Entry 6ESV (X-ray diffraction, 1.78 A resolution); this record covers chain A.

== Chain A ==
Molecule: Putative periplasmic phosphite-binding-like protein (Pbl) PtxB-like protein designated AioX
Source organism: Rhizobium sp. NT-26
UniProtKB: L0NML6 (L0NML6_9RHIZ); residue numbers follow UniProt; this construct covers 27-304
Chain sequence (283 residues; row label = number of the first residue in the row):
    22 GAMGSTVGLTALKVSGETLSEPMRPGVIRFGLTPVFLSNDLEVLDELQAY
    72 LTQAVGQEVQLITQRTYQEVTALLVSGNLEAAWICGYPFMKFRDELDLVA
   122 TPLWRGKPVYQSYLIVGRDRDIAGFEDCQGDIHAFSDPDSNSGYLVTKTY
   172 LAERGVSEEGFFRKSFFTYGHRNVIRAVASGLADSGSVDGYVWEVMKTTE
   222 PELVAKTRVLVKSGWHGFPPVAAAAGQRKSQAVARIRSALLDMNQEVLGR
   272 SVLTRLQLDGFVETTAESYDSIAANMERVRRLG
Not modelled in the structure: 22-41, 57-58
Sequence notes: expression tag (22-26)
Modified positions: Mse24 (selenomethionine); Mse44, Mse111, Mse217, Mse264, Mse297 (selenomethionine; parent Met)
What the authors report for this chain:
  - binding site for phosphate ion: Tyr88, Cys106, Tyr131, Ser161, Ser163, His192, Asp210
  - conformationally variable residues (order/disorder transition, side-chain flip): Pro55 to Phe57, Tyr88

== Overview ==
The paper reports a binding site for phosphate ion at Tyr88, Cys106 and Tyr131 among others; conformational
variability at Pro55 and Tyr88.
Chain A is Putative periplasmic phosphite-binding-like protein (Pbl) PtxB-like protein designated AioX
(Rhizobium sp. NT-26); the structure, Structure of the phosphate-bound form of AioX from Rhizobium sp. str.
NT-26, was determined by X-ray diffraction, deposited together with 6ESK and 6EU7.
